Entry 3AVJ (X-ray diffraction, 1.70 A resolution); this record covers chains A and D of the 4 polymer chains in the assembly.

# Chain A
Protein: Integrase
From: Human immunodeficiency virus type 1
Notes: fragment: CCD domain
Reference sequence: P12497 (POL_HV1N5); residues 50-212 here correspond to UniProt positions 1197-1359 (UniProt number = residue number + 1147)
Amino-acid sequence (183 residues; numbered 30 to 212; the number before each row is that of its first residue):
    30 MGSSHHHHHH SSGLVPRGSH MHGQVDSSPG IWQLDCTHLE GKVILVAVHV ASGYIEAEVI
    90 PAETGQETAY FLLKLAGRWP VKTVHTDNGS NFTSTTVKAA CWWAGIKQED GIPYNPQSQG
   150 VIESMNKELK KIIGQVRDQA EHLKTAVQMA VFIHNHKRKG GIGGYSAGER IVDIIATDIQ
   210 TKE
Not modelled in the structure: 30-56, 189-192, 210-212
Sequence notes: expression tag (30-49); engineered mutation Ser56 (Cys1203 in P12497), Asp139 (Phe1286 in P12497), His185 (Phe1332 in P12497)
Curated features (UniProtKB/Swiss-Prot):
  - binding site (Mg(2+)): Asp64, Asp116, Glu152

# Chain D
Protein: LEDGF peptide
Amino-acid sequence (8 residues; each row starts with the number of its first residue):
     1 ALKIDNMD
Covalently attached groups: covalent link Ala1-Asp8

# Chain A / chain D interface
Pairs across the interface - 12 pairs, chain A then chain D:
  Gln95(A) - Asp5(D)
  Gln95(A) - Asn6(D)
  Thr124(A) - Met7(D)
  Thr125(A) - Ile4(D)
  Thr125(A) - Asp5(D)
  Thr125(A) - Asn6(D)
  Thr125(A) - Met7(D)  hydrogen bond (side chain-backbone)
  Ala128(A) - Ile4(D)
  Ala128(A) - Met7(D)  hydrophobic
  Ala129(A) - Ile4(D)  hydrophobic
  Trp131(A) - Ile4(D)  hydrophobic
  Trp132(A) - Ile4(D)
Also at the interface, not in a pair above, chain A (9 interface residues in all): Ala98, Leu102

# Overview
The interface between chain A and chain D involves 9 residues on one side and 4 on the other; the contacts
include 1 hydrogen bond. Its one hydrogen-bonded contact is Thr125(A)-Met7(D). UniProt lists 3 Mg2+-binding
residues on chain A.
Chain A is Integrase (Human immunodeficiency virus type 1) and chain D is LEDGF peptide; the structure,
Crystal structures of novel allosteric peptide inhibitors of HIV integrase in the LEDGF binding site, was
determined by X-ray diffraction (same publication as 3AV9, 3AVA, 3AVB, 3AVC, 3AVF, 3AVG and 6 further
entries).
